Entry 7F56 (electron microscopy, 4.10 A resolution (low resolution: residue-level contacts below are approximate; hydrogen-bond / salt-bridge calls are withheld)); this record covers chains A and B of the 5 polymer chains in the assembly.

[Chain A (and B)]
Name: Glutamate receptor ionotropic, kainate 2
Source organism: Rattus norvegicus
Notes: chain B of this document is another copy of the same molecule, construct and numbering; everything in this record applies to it too
UniProtKB: P42260 (GRIK2_RAT); residue numbers follow UniProt; this construct covers 1-908
Amino-acid sequence (908 residues; row label = number of the first residue in the row):
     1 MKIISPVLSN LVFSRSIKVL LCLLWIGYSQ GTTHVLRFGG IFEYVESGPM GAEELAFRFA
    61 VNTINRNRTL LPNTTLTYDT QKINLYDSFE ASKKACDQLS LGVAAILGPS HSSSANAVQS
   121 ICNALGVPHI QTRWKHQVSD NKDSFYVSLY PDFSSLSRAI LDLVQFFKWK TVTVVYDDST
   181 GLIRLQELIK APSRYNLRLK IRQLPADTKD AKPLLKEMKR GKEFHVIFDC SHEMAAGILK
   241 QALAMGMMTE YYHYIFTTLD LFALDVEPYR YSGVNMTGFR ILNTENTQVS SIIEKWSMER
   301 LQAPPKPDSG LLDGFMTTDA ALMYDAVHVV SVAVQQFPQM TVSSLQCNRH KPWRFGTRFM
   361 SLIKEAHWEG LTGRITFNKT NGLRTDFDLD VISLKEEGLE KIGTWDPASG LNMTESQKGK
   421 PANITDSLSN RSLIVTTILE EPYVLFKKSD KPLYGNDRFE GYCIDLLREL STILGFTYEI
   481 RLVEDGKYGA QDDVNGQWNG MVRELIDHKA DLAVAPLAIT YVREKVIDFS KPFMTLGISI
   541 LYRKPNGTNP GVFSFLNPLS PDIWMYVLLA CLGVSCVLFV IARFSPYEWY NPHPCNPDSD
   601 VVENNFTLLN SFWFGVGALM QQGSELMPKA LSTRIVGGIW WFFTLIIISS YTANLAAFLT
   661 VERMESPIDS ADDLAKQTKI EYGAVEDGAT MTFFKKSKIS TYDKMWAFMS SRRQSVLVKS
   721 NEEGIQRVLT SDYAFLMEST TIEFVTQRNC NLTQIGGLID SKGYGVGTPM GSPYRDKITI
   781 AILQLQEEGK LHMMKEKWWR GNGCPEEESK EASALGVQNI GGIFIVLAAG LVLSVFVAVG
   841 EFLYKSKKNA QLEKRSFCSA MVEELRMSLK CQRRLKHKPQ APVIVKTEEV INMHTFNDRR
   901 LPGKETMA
Unresolved in the structure: 1-32, 864-908
Disulfide bonds: Cys96-Cys347
Covalently attached groups: N-acetylglucosamine (NAG) linked to Asn275, Asn430, Asn546; glycan linked to Asn378
Sequence notes: engineered mutation Leu107 (Phe in P42260); variant Val567 (Ile in P42260), Cys571 (Tyr in P42260)
Reported in the primary citation:
  - specificity-determining residues: Arg220 (by similarity / conservation)

[Chain A / chain B interface]
Pairs across the interface (96; chain A residue first):
  Tyr86(A) - Asp140(B)
  Tyr86(A) - Asn141(B)
  Tyr86(A) - Lys142(B)
  Ser88(A) - Ser120(B)
  Phe89(A) - Ser120(B)
  Phe89(A) - Ile121(B)
  Phe89(A) - Ala124(B)
  Phe89(A) - Cys347(B)
  Phe89(A) - His350(B)
  Lys93(A) - Cys347(B)
  Lys93(A) - Asn348(B)
  Lys93(A) - Arg349(B)
  Lys93(A) - His350(B)
  Ser120(A) - Asp87(B)
  Ser120(A) - Ser88(B)
  Ser120(A) - Phe89(B)
  Ala124(A) - Phe89(B)
  Leu125(A) - Phe89(B)
  His136(A) - Thr180(B)
  Val138(A) - Tyr86(B)
  Ser139(A) - Asp178(B)
  Asp140(A) - Tyr86(B)
  Asn141(A) - Tyr86(B)
  Tyr176(A) - Lys190(B)
  Ser179(A) - His136(B)
  Ser179(A) - Ile183(B)
  Gln186(A) - Tyr176(B)
  Gln186(A) - Ser179(B)
  Lys190(A) - Tyr176(B)
  Lys190(A) - Gln203(B)
  Ser193(A) - Lys200(B)
  Ser193(A) - Ile201(B)
  Ser193(A) - Arg202(B)
  Lys200(A) - Pro192(B)
  Lys200(A) - Ser193(B)
  Ile201(A) - Ser193(B)
  Arg202(A) - Ser193(B)
  Gln203(A) - Lys190(B)
  Cys347(A) - Phe89(B)
  His350(A) - Lys93(B)
  Asn557(A) - Ala814(B)
  Pro558(A) - Ala814(B)
  Pro558(A) - Leu815(B)
  Leu559(A) - Leu815(B)
  Ser560(A) - Leu815(B)
  Asp562(A) - Val817(B)
  Ile563(A) - Leu815(B)
  Ile563(A) - Gly816(B)
  Ile563(A) - Val817(B)
  Ile563(A) - Ile820(B)
  Tyr566(A) - Phe824(B)
  Ala570(A) - Leu827(B)
  Val577(A) - Leu831(B)
  Ile581(A) - Ala838(B)
  Phe584(A) - Met861(B)
  Pro586(A) - Lys845(B)
  Tyr587(A) - Lys848(B)
  Cys595(A) - His593(B)
  Cys595(A) - Asn596(B)
  Gln621(A) - Gln621(B)
  Met627(A) - Gly623(B)
  Met627(A) - Glu625(B)
  Leu631(A) - Leu609(B)
  Arg634(A) - Leu609(B)
  Arg634(A) - Trp613(B)
  Ile635(A) - Leu833(B)
  Ile635(A) - Ser834(B)
  Ile639(A) - Val826(B)
  Ile639(A) - Gly830(B)
  Trp641(A) - Trp613(B)
  Trp641(A) - Met620(B)
  Trp641(A) - Gln622(B)
  Phe642(A) - Met620(B)
  Phe643(A) - Ile823(B)
  Leu645(A) - Met620(B)
  Leu645(A) - Gln621(B)
  Ile646(A) - Phe555(B)
  Ile646(A) - Ile823(B)
  Ser649(A) - Tyr651(B)
  Ser649(A) - Thr652(B)
  Thr652(A) - Thr652(B)
  Ala653(A) - Leu655(B)
  Ala653(A) - Ala656(B)
  Asn654(A) - Leu659(B)
  Asn654(A) - Leu815(B)
  Ala657(A) - Leu659(B)
  Ala657(A) - Thr660(B)
  Phe658(A) - Ser813(B)
  Phe658(A) - Ala814(B)
  Thr660(A) - Thr660(B)
  Val661(A) - Glu811(B)
  Val661(A) - Ala812(B)
  Thr678(A) - Glu806(B)
  Thr678(A) - Lys810(B)
  Phe708(A) - Glu806(B)
  Arg712(A) - Glu806(B)
Other interface residues (no listed pair), chain A (72 interface residues in all): Asn116, Leu182, Ile183, Ile189, Arg198, Glu625, Ser632, Val636, Gly638, Thr644, Ser650, Glu665, Lys679
Other interface residues (no listed pair), chain B (80 interface residues in all): Ser113, Asn116, Ala117, Gln186, Ile189, Arg198, Asn610, Gly617, Ser624, Leu626, Ile648, Ser809, Val837, Glu841

[In short]
Chain A and chain B form an interface of 72 and 80 residues respectively. Covalently linked
N-acetylglucosamine: at Asn275(A), Asn430(A) and Asn546(A). The paper reports the specificity determinant
Arg220(A).
Chain A and chain B are both Glutamate receptor ionotropic, kainate 2 (Rattus norvegicus); the structure,
DNQX-bound GluK2-1xNeto2 complex, with asymmetric LBD, was determined by electron microscopy (same publication
as 7F57, 7F59, 7F5A and 7F5B).
